5NC7 - chains D and Z of the 3 polymer chains in the assembly; structure by X-ray diffraction, 2.70 A resolution.

[Chain D]
Protein: Protein enabled homolog
From: Homo sapiens
Reference sequence: Q8N8S7 (ENAH_HUMAN); numbering as in UniProt (aligned over 1-111)
Sequence (113 residues; each row starts with the number of its first residue; numbers below 1 keep their minus sign (Gly-1 is residue -1)):
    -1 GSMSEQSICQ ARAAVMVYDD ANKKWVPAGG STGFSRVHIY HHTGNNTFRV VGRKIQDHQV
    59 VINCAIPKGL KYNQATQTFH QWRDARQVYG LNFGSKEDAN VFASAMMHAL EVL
Not modelled in the structure: -1 to 1
Differences from the reference sequence: expression tag (-1 to 0)

[Chain Z]
Protein: ActA-derived 10-mer Ac-FPPPPTEDEL-NH2 with acetylated (Ac) and amidated (NH2) termini. Phe is substitued by Trp to increase affinity for crystallization
Sequence (12 residues; row label = number of the first residue in the row; numbering starts at 0):
     0 XWPPPPTEDE LX
Not modelled in the structure: 8-11
Modified / non-standard residues: ACE (acetyl group) at position 0; NH2 (amino group) at position 11

[Chain D / chain Z interface]
Contacting residue pairs (8; chain D residue first):
  Tyr38(D) - Pro2(Z)
  Arg47(D) - Pro2(Z)
  Arg47(D) - Pro3(Z)  hydrogen bond (side chain-backbone)
  Arg47(D) - Pro5(Z)
  Val49(D) - Pro3(Z)
  Arg51(D) - Trp1(Z)  hydrogen bond (side chain-backbone)
  Val58(D) - Pro3(Z)  hydrophobic
  Asn61(D) - Thr6(Z)  hydrogen bond (side chain-backbone)
Other interface residues (no listed pair), chain D (7 interface residues in all): Glu3
Other interface residues (no listed pair), chain Z (8 interface residues in all): ACE_0, Pro4, Glu7

[In short]
7 residues of chain D and 8 residues of chain Z are in contact; the contacts include 3 hydrogen bonds. Polar
contacts include Arg47(D)-Pro3(Z), Arg51(D)-Trp1(Z) and Asn61(D)-Thr6(Z).
Here chain D is Protein enabled homolog (Homo sapiens) and chain Z is ActA-derived 10-mer Ac-FPPPPTEDEL-NH2
with acetylated (Ac) and amidated (NH2) termini. Phe is substitued by Trp to increase affinity for
crystallization. Entry 5NC7 (ENAH EVH1 in complex with Ac-WPPPPTEDEL-NH2) was determined by X-ray diffraction
(same publication as 5N91, 5N9C, 5N9P, 5NC2, 5ND0, 6XVT, 6XXR and 7A5M).
